PDB entry 9COP | electron microscopy, 2.70 A resolution | chains A and M of the 14 polymer chains in the assembly

Chain A:
Name: V-type proton ATPase catalytic subunit A
Organism: Saccharomyces cerevisiae
Notes: EC 7.1.2.2
UniProt: P17255 (VATA_YEAST); numbering as in UniProt (aligned over 1-1071)
Amino-acid sequence (1071 residues; each row starts with the number of its first residue):
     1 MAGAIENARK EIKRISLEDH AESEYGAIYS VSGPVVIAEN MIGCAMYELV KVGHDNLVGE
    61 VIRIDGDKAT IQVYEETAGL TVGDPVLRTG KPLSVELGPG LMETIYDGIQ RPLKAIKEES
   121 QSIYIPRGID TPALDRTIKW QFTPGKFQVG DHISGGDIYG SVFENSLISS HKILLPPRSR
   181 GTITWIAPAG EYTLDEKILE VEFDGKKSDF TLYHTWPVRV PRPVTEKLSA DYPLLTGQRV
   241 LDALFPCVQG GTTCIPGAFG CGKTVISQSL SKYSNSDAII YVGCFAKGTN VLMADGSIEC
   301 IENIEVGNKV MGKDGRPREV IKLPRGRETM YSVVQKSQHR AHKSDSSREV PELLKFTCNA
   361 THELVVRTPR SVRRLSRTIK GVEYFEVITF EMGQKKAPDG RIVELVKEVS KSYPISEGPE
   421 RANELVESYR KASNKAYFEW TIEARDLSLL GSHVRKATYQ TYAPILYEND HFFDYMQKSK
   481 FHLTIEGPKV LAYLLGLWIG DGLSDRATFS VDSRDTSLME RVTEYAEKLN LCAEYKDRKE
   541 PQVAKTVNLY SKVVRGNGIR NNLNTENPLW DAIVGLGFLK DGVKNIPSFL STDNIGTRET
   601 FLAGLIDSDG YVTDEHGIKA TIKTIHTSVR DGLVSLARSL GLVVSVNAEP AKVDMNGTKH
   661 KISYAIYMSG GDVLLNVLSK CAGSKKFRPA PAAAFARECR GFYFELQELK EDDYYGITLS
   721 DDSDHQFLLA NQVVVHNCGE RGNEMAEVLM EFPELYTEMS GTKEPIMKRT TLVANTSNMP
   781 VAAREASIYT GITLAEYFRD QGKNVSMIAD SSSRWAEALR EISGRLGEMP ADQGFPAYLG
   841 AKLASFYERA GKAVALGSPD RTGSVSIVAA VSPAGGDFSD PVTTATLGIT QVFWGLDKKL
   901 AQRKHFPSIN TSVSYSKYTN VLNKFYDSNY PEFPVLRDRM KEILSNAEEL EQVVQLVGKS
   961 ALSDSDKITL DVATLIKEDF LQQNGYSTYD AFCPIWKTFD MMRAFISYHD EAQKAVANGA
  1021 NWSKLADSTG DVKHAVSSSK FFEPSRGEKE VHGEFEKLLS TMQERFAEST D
Disordered / not traced: 1-21, 284-737
Bound ions: Mg2+: Thr264 (together with ADP)
Residues lining bound ligands: ADP (adenosine-5'-diphosphate): Gln238, Ala258, Phe259, Gly260, Cys261, Gly262, Lys263, Thr264, Val265, Phe906, Pro907, Gln983, Asn984, Gly985, Tyr986
UniProt features mapped onto this chain:
  - binding site (ATP): Gly257 to Thr264
  - modified residue: Ala2 (N-acetylalanine), Thr131 (Phosphothreonine), Ser858 (Phosphoserine), Ser928 (Phosphoserine)
  - mutagenesis: Cys284 (C284S: Reduces splicing reaction speed. Inhibits splicing; when associated with N-362; S-737 and S-738 in X10SSS VDE), His362 (H362N: Inhibits splicing; when associated with S-284; S-737 and S-738 in X10SSS VDE), Asn737 (N737S: Inhibits splicing; when associated with S-284; N-362 and S-738 in X10SSS VDE), Cys738 (C738S: Reduces splicing reaction speed. Inhibits splicing; when associated with S-284; N-362 and S-737 in X10SSS VDE)

Chain M:
Name: V-type proton ATPase subunit D
Organism: Saccharomyces cerevisiae
UniProt: P32610 (VATD_YEAST); residue numbers follow UniProt; this construct covers 1-256
Amino-acid sequence (256 residues; numbered 1 to 256; the number before each row is that of its first residue):
     1 MSGNREQVFP TRMTLGLMKT KLKGANQGYS LLKRKSEALT KRFRDITKRI DDAKQKMGRV
    61 MQTAAFSLAE VSYATGENIG YQVQESVSTA RFKVRARQEN VSGVYLSQFE SYIDPEINDF
   121 RLTGLGRGGQ QVQRAKEIYS RAVETLVELA SLQTAFIILD EVIKVTNRRV NAIEHVIIPR
   181 TENTIAYINS ELDELDREEF YRLKKVQEKK QNETAKLDAE MKLKRDRAEQ DASEVAADEE
   241 PQGETLVADQ EDDVIF
Disordered / not traced: 1-2, 216-256

How chain A and chain M interact:
Contacting residue pairs - 17 pairs, chain A then chain M:
  Gly827(A) - Lys205(M)
  Gly827(A) - Lys209(M)  hydrogen bond (backbone-side chain)
  Glu828(A) - Lys205(M)
  Met829(A) - Arg202(M)
  Pro830(A) - Arg202(M)  hydrogen bond (backbone-side chain)
  Ala831(A) - Arg202(M)  hydrogen bond (backbone-side chain)
  Asp832(A) - Glu198(M)
  Gln833(A) - Glu198(M)  hydrogen bond (backbone-side chain)
  Asp877(A) - Arg5(M)  salt bridge
  Asp877(A) - Tyr187(M)  hydrogen bond
  Asp877(A) - Glu191(M)
  Gln955(A) - Val176(M)
  Gln955(A) - Arg180(M)  hydrogen bond
  Leu956(A) - Arg168(M)
  Leu956(A) - Ala172(M)  hydrophobic
  Leu956(A) - Val176(M)  hydrophobic
  Val957(A) - Arg168(M)
Other interface residues (no listed pair), chain A (13 interface residues in all): Gly834, Ser879
Other interface residues (no listed pair), chain M (13 interface residues in all): Phe9, Ile177

Overview:
Chain A and chain M each contribute 13 residues to their interface; the contacts include 6 hydrogen bonds and
1 salt bridge. Polar contacts include Asp877(A)-Arg5(M), Gly827(A)-Lys209(M) and Pro830(A)-Arg202(M). Chain A
binds ADP.
Chain A is V-type proton ATPase catalytic subunit A and chain M is V-type proton ATPase subunit D, both from
Saccharomyces cerevisiae; the structure, Yeast RAVE bound to V-ATPase V1 complex, was determined by electron
microscopy.
